Entry 5CZ9 (X-ray diffraction, 2.90 A resolution); this record covers chains Z and a of the 28 polymer chains in the assembly.

== Chain Z ==
Protein: Proteasome subunit beta type-6
Organism: Saccharomyces cerevisiae (strain ATCC 204508 / S288c)
Notes: EC 3.4.25.1
UniProtKB: P23724 (PSB6_YEAST); residues 1-222 here correspond to UniProt positions 20-241 (UniProt number = residue number + 19)
Chain sequence (222 residues; each row starts with the number of its first residue):
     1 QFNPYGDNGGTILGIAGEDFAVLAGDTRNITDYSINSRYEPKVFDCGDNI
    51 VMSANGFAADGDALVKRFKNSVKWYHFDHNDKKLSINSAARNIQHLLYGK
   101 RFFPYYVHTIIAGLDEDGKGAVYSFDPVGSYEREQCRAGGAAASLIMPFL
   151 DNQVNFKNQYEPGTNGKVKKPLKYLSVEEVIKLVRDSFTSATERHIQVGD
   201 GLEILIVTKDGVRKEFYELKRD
Bound ions: Mg2+: Thr192, Val198
Ligand contacts: CARFILZOMIB, bound form (3BV; N-{(2S)-2-[(morpholin-4-ylacetyl)amino]-4-phenylbutanoyl}-L-leucyl-N-[(2R,3S,4S)-1,3-dihydroxy-2,6-dimethylheptan-4-yl]-L-phenylalaninamide): Arg101, Pro104, His108, Asp126, Pro127, Val128, Ser130

== Chain a ==
Protein: Proteasome subunit beta type-7
Organism: Saccharomyces cerevisiae (strain ATCC 204508 / S288c)
Notes: EC 3.4.25.1
UniProtKB: P30657 (PSB7_YEAST); residues -12 to 233 here correspond to UniProt positions 21-266 (UniProt number = residue number + 33)
Chain sequence (246 residues; numbered -12 to 233; the number before each row is that of its first residue; numbers below 1 keep their minus sign (Thr-12 is residue -12)):
   -12 TQIANAGASPMVNTQQPIVTGTSVISMKYDNGVIIAADNLGSYGSLLRFN
    38 GVERLIPVGDNTVVGISGDISDMQHIERLLKDLVTENAYDNPLADAEEAL
    88 EPSYIFEYLATVMYQRRSKMNPLWNAIIVAGVQSNGDQFLRYVNLLGVTY
   138 SSPTLATGFGAHMANPLLRKVVDRESDIPKTTVQVAEEAIVNAMRVLYYR
   188 DARSSRNFSLAIIDKNTGLTFKKNLQVENMKWDFAKDIKGYGTQKI
Unresolved in the structure: -12 to 0

== Interface between chain Z and chain a ==
Residue-residue contacts - 39 pairs, chain Z then chain a:
  Gln1(Z) - Thr1(a)  hydrogen bond
  Phe2(Z) - Arg104(a)
  Phe2(Z) - Met107(a)
  Phe2(Z) - Pro109(a)  hydrophobic
  Phe2(Z) - Trp111(a)  hydrophobic
  Phe2(Z) - Leu132(a)  hydrophobic
  Asn3(Z) - Leu133(a)
  Pro4(Z) - Arg104(a)  hydrogen bond (backbone-side chain)
  Pro4(Z) - Met107(a)  hydrophobic
  Pro4(Z) - Leu133(a)
  Tyr5(Z) - Arg104(a)
  Asn8(Z) - Val135(a)
  Asn29(Z) - Tyr137(a)
  Ser34(Z) - His149(a)  hydrogen bond
  Ile35(Z) - Arg156(a)  hydrogen bond (backbone-side chain)
  Asn36(Z) - Tyr137(a)  hydrogen bond
  Asn36(Z) - Ser139(a)
  Asn36(Z) - Arg156(a)
  Ser37(Z) - Ser138(a)  hydrogen bond (side chain-backbone)
  Glu40(Z) - Arg128(a)  salt bridge
  Glu40(Z) - Tyr137(a)
  Glu40(Z) - Ser138(a)  hydrogen bond (side chain-backbone)
  Phe57(Z) - Arg104(a)
  Phe57(Z) - Leu133(a)
  Phe57(Z) - Val135(a)  hydrophobic
  Ala59(Z) - Tyr101(a)
  Ala59(Z) - Leu133(a)
  Ala59(Z) - Gly134(a)
  Ala59(Z) - Val135(a)
  Asp60(Z) - Tyr101(a)  hydrogen bond
  Asp60(Z) - Arg104(a)  salt bridge
  Asp62(Z) - Thr136(a)  hydrogen bond
  Ala63(Z) - Tyr101(a)
  Lys66(Z) - Glu94(a)  salt bridge
  Phe103(Z) - Arg104(a)
  Phe103(Z) - Ser105(a)
  Tyr105(Z) - Tyr101(a)
  Arg221(Z) - Asp160(a)  salt bridge
  Arg221(Z) - Arg161(a)
Interface residues without a listed pair, chain Z (24 interface residues in all): Arg38, Tyr39, Glu218
Interface residues without a listed pair, chain a (22 interface residues in all): Leu142

== Overview ==
24 residues of chain Z and 22 residues of chain a are in contact, with 9 hydrogen bonds and 4 salt bridges.
Among the polar pairs are Glu40(Z)-Arg128(a), Asp60(Z)-Arg104(a) and Lys66(Z)-Glu94(a). Chain Z binds
CARFILZOMIB, bound form.
Here chain Z is Proteasome subunit beta type-6 and chain a is Proteasome subunit beta type-7, both from
Saccharomyces cerevisiae (strain ATCC 204508 / S288c). Entry 5CZ9 (Yeast 20S proteasome beta5-D17N mutant in
complex with Carfilzomib; Propeptide expressed in trans) was determined by X-ray diffraction, deposited
together with 5CZ4, 5CZ5, 5CZ6, 5CZ7, 5CZ8, 5CZA and 16 further entries.
